9IKZ - chains A and B of the 9 polymer chains in the assembly; structure by electron microscopy, 3.14 A resolution.

== Chain A ==
Name: RNA-directed RNA polymerase nsp12
Source organism: Severe acute respiratory syndrome coronavirus 2
Notes: EC 2.7.7.48, 2.7.7.50
UniProt: P0DTD1 (R1AB_SARS2); residues 1-931 here correspond to UniProt positions 4393-5323 (UniProt number = residue number + 4392)
Amino-acid sequence (931 residues; numbered 1 to 931; the number before each row is that of its first residue):
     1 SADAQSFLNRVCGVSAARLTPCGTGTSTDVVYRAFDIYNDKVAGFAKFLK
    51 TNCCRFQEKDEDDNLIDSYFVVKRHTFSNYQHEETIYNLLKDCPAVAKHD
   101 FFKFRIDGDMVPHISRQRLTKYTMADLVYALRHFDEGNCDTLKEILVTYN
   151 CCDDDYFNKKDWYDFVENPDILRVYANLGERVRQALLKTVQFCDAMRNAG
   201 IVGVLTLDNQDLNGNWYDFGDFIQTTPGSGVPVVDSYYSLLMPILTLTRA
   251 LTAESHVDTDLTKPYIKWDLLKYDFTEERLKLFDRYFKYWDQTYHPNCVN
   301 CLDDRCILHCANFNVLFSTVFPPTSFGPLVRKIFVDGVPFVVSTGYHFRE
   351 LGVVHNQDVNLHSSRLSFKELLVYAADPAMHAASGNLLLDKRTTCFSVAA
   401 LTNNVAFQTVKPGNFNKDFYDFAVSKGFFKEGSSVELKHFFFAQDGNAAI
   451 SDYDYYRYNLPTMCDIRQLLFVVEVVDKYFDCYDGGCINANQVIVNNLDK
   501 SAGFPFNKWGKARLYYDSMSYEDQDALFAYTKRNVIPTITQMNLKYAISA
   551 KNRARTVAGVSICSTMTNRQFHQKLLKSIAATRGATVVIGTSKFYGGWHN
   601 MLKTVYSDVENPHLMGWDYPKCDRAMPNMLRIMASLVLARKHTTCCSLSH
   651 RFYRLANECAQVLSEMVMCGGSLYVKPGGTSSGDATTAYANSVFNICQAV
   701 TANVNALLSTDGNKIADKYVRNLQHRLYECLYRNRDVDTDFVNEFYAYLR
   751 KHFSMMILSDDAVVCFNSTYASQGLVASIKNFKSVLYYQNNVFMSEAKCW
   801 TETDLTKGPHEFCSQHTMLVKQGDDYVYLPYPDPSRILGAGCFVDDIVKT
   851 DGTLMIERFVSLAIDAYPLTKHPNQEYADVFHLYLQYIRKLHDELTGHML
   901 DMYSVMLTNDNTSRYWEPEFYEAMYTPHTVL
Bound ions: Mg2+: N209 (together with GDP); beryllium trifluoride ion: D218 (together with GDP); Zn2+: H295, C301, C306, C310
Small-molecule neighbours: GDP (guanosine-5'-diphosphate): V31, R33, A34, F35, K50, N52, C53, R55, Y69, V71, K73, R116, L119, T120, K121, Y122, T123, D126, D208, N209, D211, Y217, D218

== Chain B ==
Name: Non-structural protein 8
Source organism: Severe acute respiratory syndrome coronavirus 2
UniProt: P0DTD1 (R1AB_SARS2); residues 6-192 here correspond to UniProt positions 3948-4134 (UniProt number = residue number + 3942)
Amino-acid sequence (187 residues; row label = number of the first residue in the row):
     6 FSSLPSYAAFATAQEAYEQAVANGDSEVVLKKLKKSLNVAKSEFDRDAAM
    56 QRKLEKMADQAMTQMYKQARSEDKRAKVTSAMQTMLFTMLRKLDNDALNN
   106 IINNARDGCVPLNIIPLTTAAKLMVVIPDYNTYKNTCDGTTFTYASALWE
   156 IQQVVDADSKIVQLSEISMDNSPNLAWPLIVTALRAN

== How chain A and chain B interact ==
Residue-residue contacts - 67 pairs, chain A then chain B:
  L270(A) - I119(B)
  L271(A) - I106(B)
  L271(A) - A110(B)  hydrophobic
  L271(A) - V115(B)  hydrophobic
  K272(A) - R111(B)
  Y273(A) - R111(B)
  D274(A) - R111(B)
  T324(A) - P116(B)
  T324(A) - N118(B)
  F326(A) - N118(B)  hydrogen bond (backbone-side chain)
  P328(A) - P116(B)
  P328(A) - L117(B)  hydrogen bond (backbone-backbone)
  L329(A) - V115(B)
  V330(A) - G113(B)
  V330(A) - C114(B)
  V330(A) - V115(B)  hydrogen bond (backbone-backbone)
  V330(A) - L117(B)  hydrophobic
  V330(A) - I120(B)  hydrophobic
  R331(A) - D112(B)  salt bridge
  R331(A) - G113(B)
  R331(A) - C114(B)  hydrogen bond
  K332(A) - N104(B)
  P339(A) - L95(B)
  F340(A) - L91(B)
  F340(A) - L95(B)  hydrophobic
  T344(A) - C114(B)
  F368(A) - R80(B)
  F368(A) - T84(B)
  F368(A) - M87(B)  hydrophobic
  L371(A) - M87(B)  hydrophobic
  L371(A) - L91(B)  hydrophobic
  P378(A) - L117(B)
  A379(A) - L117(B)
  M380(A) - M94(B)
  A382(A) - L117(B)
  A382(A) - P121(B)
  A383(A) - I120(B)  hydrophobic
  S384(A) - M94(B)
  S384(A) - K97(B)
  N386(A) - K127(B)
  N386(A) - M129(B)  hydrogen bond
  L387(A) - P121(B)
  L387(A) - L122(B)  hydrophobic
  L387(A) - K127(B)
  L387(A) - L128(B)
  L387(A) - M129(B)  hydrogen bond (backbone-backbone)
  L387(A) - Y149(B)  hydrophobic
  L388(A) - M129(B)
  L389(A) - M129(B)  hydrogen bond (backbone-backbone)
  L389(A) - V130(B)
  L389(A) - V131(B)  hydrogen bond (backbone-backbone)
  L389(A) - Y149(B)  hydrophobic
  K391(A) - V131(B)
  K391(A) - P133(B)
  K391(A) - T137(B)
  V398(A) - P121(B)
  T402(A) - M129(B)
  N403(A) - K127(B)
  N403(A) - M129(B)
  N404(A) - S164(B)
  V405(A) - V131(B)  hydrophobic
  F407(A) - P183(B)  hydrophobic
  W509(A) - M87(B)  hydrophobic
  W509(A) - M90(B)  hydrophobic
  S518(A) - R80(B)  hydrogen bond (backbone-side chain)
  D523(A) - R80(B)  salt bridge
  M666(A) - N118(B)
Also at the interface, not in a pair above, chain A (51 interface residues in all): V338, V341, L372, Y374, A375, H381, G385, D390, R392, F396, A400, N447, D517
Also at the interface, not in a pair above, chain B (44 interface residues in all): S76, V83, A86, Q88, F92, I107, N109, A125, T141, A162, I185

== In short ==
Chain A and chain B form an interface of 51 and 44 residues respectively; the contacts include 9 hydrogen
bonds and 2 salt bridges. Among the polar pairs are R331(A)-D112(B), D523(A)-R80(B) and F326(A)-N118(B). Chain
A binds GDP.
Chain A is RNA-directed RNA polymerase nsp12 and chain B is Non-structural protein 8, both from Severe acute
respiratory syndrome coronavirus 2; the structure, SARS-CoV-2 E-RTC bound to pRNA-nsp9 and GDP-BeF3-, was
determined by electron microscopy.
